Entry 2WWT (X-ray diffraction, 2.68 A resolution); this record covers chains A and B.

== Chain A (and B) ==
Protein: Intracellular subtilisin protease
Organism: Bacillus clausii
Notes: EC 3.4.21.62; chain B of this document is another copy of the same molecule, construct and numbering; everything in this record applies to it too
UniProtKB: D0AB41 (D0AB41_BACCS); numbering as in UniProt (aligned over 1-321)
Sequence (329 residues; each row starts with the number of its first residue):
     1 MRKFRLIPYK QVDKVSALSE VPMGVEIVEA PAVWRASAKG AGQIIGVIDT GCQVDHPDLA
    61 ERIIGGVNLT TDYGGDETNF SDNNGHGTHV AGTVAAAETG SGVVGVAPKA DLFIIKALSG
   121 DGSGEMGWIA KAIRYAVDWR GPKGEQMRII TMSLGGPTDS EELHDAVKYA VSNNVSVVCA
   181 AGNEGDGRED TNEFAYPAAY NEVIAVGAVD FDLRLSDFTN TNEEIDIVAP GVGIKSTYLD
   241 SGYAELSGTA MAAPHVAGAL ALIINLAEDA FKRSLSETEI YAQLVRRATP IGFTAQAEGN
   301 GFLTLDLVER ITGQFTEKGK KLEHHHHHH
Unresolved in the structure: 1-2, 184-192, 217-223, 318-329 (chain B: 1-2, 184-192, 216-223, 318-329)
Differences from the reference sequence: expression tag (322-329); engineered mutation Ala250 (Ser in D0AB41)

== How chain A and chain B interact ==
Contacting residue pairs (59; chain A residue first):
  Asn201(A) - Ser276(B)  hydrogen bond
  Asn201(A) - Glu279(B)
  Leu213(A) - Phe315(B)  hydrophobic
  Glu224(A) - Arg273(B)  salt bridge
  Ile225(A) - Phe271(B)
  Ala270(A) - Ala295(B)  hydrogen bond (backbone-backbone)
  Ala270(A) - Gln296(B)
  Phe271(A) - Ala295(B)  hydrophobic
  Phe271(A) - Gln296(B)
  Phe271(A) - Gly299(B)
  Phe271(A) - Asn300(B)
  Lys272(A) - Gln296(B)
  Arg273(A) - Glu224(B)
  Arg273(A) - Ile225(B)
  Ser276(A) - Asn201(B)
  Thr278(A) - Thr278(B)  hydrogen bond
  Glu279(A) - Asn201(B)
  Tyr281(A) - Ala282(B)  hydrophobic
  Ala282(A) - Tyr281(B)  hydrophobic
  Ala282(A) - Ala282(B)  hydrophobic
  Ala282(A) - Val285(B)  hydrophobic
  Gln283(A) - Asn300(B)  hydrogen bond
  Val285(A) - Ala282(B)
  Val285(A) - Arg286(B)
  Arg286(A) - Val285(B)
  Arg286(A) - Arg286(B)
  Arg286(A) - Ala288(B)  hydrogen bond (side chain-backbone)
  Arg286(A) - Pro290(B)
  Arg286(A) - Asn300(B)  hydrogen bond
  Ala288(A) - Arg286(B)
  Thr289(A) - Ile311(B)
  Thr289(A) - Gln314(B)
  Thr289(A) - Phe315(B)
  Pro290(A) - Ile311(B)
  Pro290(A) - Thr312(B)
  Pro290(A) - Phe315(B)
  Ile291(A) - Phe315(B)  hydrophobic
  Ala295(A) - Ala270(B)
  Ala295(A) - Phe271(B)
  Gln296(A) - Lys272(B)
  Gly299(A) - Phe271(B)
  Asn300(A) - Phe271(B)
  Asn300(A) - Gln283(B)  hydrogen bond
  Asn300(A) - Arg286(B)  hydrogen bond
  Val308(A) - Pro290(B)  hydrophobic
  Ile311(A) - Thr289(B)
  Ile311(A) - Pro290(B)
  Thr312(A) - Pro290(B)
  Thr312(A) - Ile291(B)
  Thr312(A) - Gly292(B)
  Gln314(A) - Thr289(B)
  Phe315(A) - Leu213(B)  hydrophobic
  Phe315(A) - Thr289(B)
  Phe315(A) - Pro290(B)
  Phe315(A) - Ile291(B)  hydrophobic
  Phe315(A) - Phe302(B)  hydrophobic
  Phe315(A) - Thr304(B)
  Thr316(A) - Glu29(B)  hydrogen bond
  Thr316(A) - Arg310(B)
Other interface residues (no listed pair), chain A (38 interface residues in all): Glu29, Asp226, Gly292, Phe302, Thr304, Leu307, Arg310, Gly313
Other interface residues (no listed pair), chain B (38 interface residues in all): Asp226, Thr294, Leu307, Val308, Thr316

== Summary ==
Chain A and chain B each contribute 38 residues to their interface, with 9 hydrogen bonds and 1 salt bridge.
Polar pairs include Glu224(A)-Arg273(B), Asn201(A)-Ser276(B) and Thr278(A)-Thr278(B).
Both chains are Intracellular subtilisin protease (Bacillus clausii). Entry 2WWT (Intracellular subtilisin
precursor from B. clausii) was determined by X-ray diffraction together with 2WV7 and 2X8J from the same
study.
